Entry 5NM5 (X-ray diffraction, 2.05 A resolution); this record covers chains B and F of the 3 polymer chains in the assembly.

[Chain B]
Name: Tubulin beta-2B chain
From: Bos taurus
UniProtKB: Q6B856 (TBB2B_BOVIN); the author numbering skips numbers that UniProt does not, so the offset changes along the chain: 1-42 = UniProt 1-42; 45-360 = UniProt 43-358; 369-455 = UniProt 359-445
Chain sequence (445 residues; numbered 1 to 455; 10 numbers in that range are skipped by the numbering (no residue carries them; nothing is unmodelled there); the number before each row is that of its first residue):
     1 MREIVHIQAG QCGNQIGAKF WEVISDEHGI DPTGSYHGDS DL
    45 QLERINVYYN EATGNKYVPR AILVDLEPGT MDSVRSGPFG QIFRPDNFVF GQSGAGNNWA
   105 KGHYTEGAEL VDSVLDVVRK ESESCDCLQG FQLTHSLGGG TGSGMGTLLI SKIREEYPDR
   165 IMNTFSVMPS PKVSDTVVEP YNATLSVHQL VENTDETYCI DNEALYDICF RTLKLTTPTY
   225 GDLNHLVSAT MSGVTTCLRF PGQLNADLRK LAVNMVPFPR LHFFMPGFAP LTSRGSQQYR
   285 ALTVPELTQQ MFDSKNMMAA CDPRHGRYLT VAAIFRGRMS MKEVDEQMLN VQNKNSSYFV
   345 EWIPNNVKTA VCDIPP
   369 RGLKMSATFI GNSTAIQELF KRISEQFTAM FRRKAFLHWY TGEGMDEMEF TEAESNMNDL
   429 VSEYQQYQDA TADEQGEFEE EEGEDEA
Unresolved in the structure: 1, 56-60, 278-285, 442-455
Small-molecule neighbours:
  - GDP (guanosine-5'-diphosphate): A9, G10, Q11, C12, Q15, I16, D69, N101, S140, G142, G143, G144, T145, G146, S147, V171, P173, V177, S178, E183, N206, L209, Y224, L227, N228
  - colchicine (LOC; N-[(7S)-1,2,3,10-tetramethoxy-9-oxo-6,7-dihydro-5H-benzo[d]heptalen-7-yl]ethanamide): V238, C241, L242, L248, A250, D251, K254, L255, N258, M259, T314, V315, A316, I318, N350, V351, K352, T353, A354, I378
UniProt features mapped onto this chain:
  - motif: M1 to I4 (MREI motif)
  - binding site (GTP): Q11, E71, S140, G144, T145, G146, N206, N228
  - binding site (Mg(2+)): E71
  - modified residue: S40 (Phosphoserine), T57 (Phosphothreonine), K60 (N6-acetyllysine), S174 (Phosphoserine), T287 (Phosphothreonine), T292 (Phosphothreonine), R320 (Omega-N-methylarginine), E448 (5-glutamyl polyglutamate)
  - cross-link (Glycyl lysine isopeptide (Lys-Gly)): K60 (interchain with G-Cter in ubiquitin), K326 (interchain with G-Cter in ubiquitin)

[Chain F]
Name: Designed Ankyrin Repeat Protein (DARPIN) D1
From: synthetic construct
Notes: antibody fragment or engineered binder
Chain sequence (169 residues; each row starts with the number of its first residue):
     1 MRGSHHHHHH GSDLGKKLLE AARAGQDDEV RILMANGADV NATDASGLTP LHLAATYGHL
    61 EIVEVLLKHG ADVNAIDIMG STPLHLAALI GHLEIVEVLL KHGADVNAVD TWGDTPLHLA
   121 AIMGHLEIVE VLLKHGADVN AQDKFGKTAF DISIDNGNED LAEILQKLN
Unresolved in the structure: 1-12, 168-169

[How chain B and chain F interact]
Residue-residue contacts - 32 pairs, chain B then chain F:
  P175(B) with M123(F)
  K176(B) with N158(F), hydrogen bond; D160(F)
  D179(B) with M123(F); G124(F); H125(F), salt bridge
  V181(B) with L89(F); I90(F); H125(F)
  R215(B) with E159(F); D160(F), salt bridge; E163(F), salt bridge
  E393(B) with I122(F); I152(F); N156(F), hydrogen bond
  Q394(B) with I122(F), hydrogen bond (side chain-backbone)
  A397(B) with I122(F), hydrophobic
  M398(B) with L89(F), hydrophobic; I90(F), hydrophobic; M123(F), hydrophobic
  R400(B) with W112(F)
  R401(B) with S81(F); L86(F); L89(F); D110(F), salt bridge; W112(F); D114(F), salt bridge; L119(F)
  A403(B) with I90(F), hydrophobic
  F404(B) with Y57(F), hydrophobic; I90(F), hydrophobic
  H406(B) with Y57(F), hydrogen bond
Also at the interface, not in a pair above, chain B (18 interface residues in all): P184, E207, Y210, R390
Also at the interface, not in a pair above, chain F (20 interface residues in all): T56

[Summary]
Chain B and chain F form an interface of 18 and 20 residues respectively, with 4 hydrogen bonds and 5 salt
bridges. Among the polar pairs are D179(B)-H125(F), R215(B)-D160(F) and R215(B)-E163(F). Ligands of chain B:
GDP and colchicine.
Chain B is Tubulin beta-2B chain (Bos taurus) and chain F is Designed Ankyrin Repeat Protein (DARPIN) D1
(synthetic construct); the structure, Tubulin Darpin room-temperature structure in complex with Colchicine,
was determined by X-ray diffraction together with 5NQT, 5NQU and 5O5W from the same study.
